PDB entry 6RDI | electron microscopy, 3.20 A resolution | chains 1 and 7 of the 31 polymer chains in the assembly

[Chain 1]
Protein: ATP synthase associated protein ASA1
From: Polytomella sp. Pringsheim 198.80
UniProtKB: Q85JD5 (Q85JD5_9CHLO); residues 1-618 here = UniProt positions 1-618
Chain sequence (618 residues; each row starts with the number of its first residue):
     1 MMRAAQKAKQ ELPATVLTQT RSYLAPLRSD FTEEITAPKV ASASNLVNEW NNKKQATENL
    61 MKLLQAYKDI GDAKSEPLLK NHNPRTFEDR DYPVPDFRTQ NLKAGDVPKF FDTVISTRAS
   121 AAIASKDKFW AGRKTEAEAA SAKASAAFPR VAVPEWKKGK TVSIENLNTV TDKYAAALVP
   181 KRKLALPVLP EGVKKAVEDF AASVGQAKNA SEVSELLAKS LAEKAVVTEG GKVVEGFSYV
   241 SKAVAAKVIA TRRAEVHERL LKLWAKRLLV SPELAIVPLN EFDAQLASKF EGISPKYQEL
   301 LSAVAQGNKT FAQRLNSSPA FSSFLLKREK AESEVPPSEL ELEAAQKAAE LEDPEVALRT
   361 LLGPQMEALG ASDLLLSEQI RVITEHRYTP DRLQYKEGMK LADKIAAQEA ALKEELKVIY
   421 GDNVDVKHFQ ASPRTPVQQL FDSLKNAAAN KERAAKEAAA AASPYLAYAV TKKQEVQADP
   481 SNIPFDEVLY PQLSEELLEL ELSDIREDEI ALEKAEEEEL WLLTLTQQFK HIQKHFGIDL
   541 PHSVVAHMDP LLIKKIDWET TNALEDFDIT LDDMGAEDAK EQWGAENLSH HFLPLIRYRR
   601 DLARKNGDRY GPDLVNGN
Disordered / not traced: 1-22, 618

[Chain 7]
Protein: Mitochondrial ATP synthase associated protein ASA7
From: Polytomella sp. Pringsheim 198.80
UniProtKB: D8V7I2 (D8V7I2_9CHLO); residues 1-190 here = UniProt positions 1-190
Chain sequence (190 residues; each row starts with the number of its first residue):
     1 MSSVRAGVEA GRRDLTTFTF SGLQDAPVAA LSGSIKLNVA AKAGKAEVTV AAGAAKAATQ
    61 VSAAALRKLS GSKISLAEVA RISVLHSSIQ NYLLSLSNER YQLLSQWPDF TTMYGKDFYY
   121 RAHPEDLKKF YDAADEYYKL YETVTEFDSL SALASQVVPN YAARRRSTVH PAIGSTVADG
   181 AFTNFLLSKQ
Disordered / not traced: 1-14

[Interface between chain 1 and chain 7]
Residue-residue contacts - 108 pairs, chain 1 then chain 7:
  Y23(1) with R81(7); I82(7); H86(7); S151(7); S155(7), hydrogen bond (backbone-side chain)
  L24(1) with S155(7)
  A25(1) with S155(7); P159(7), hydrophobic
  R28(1) with P159(7); N160(7), hydrogen bond; A163(7); R166(7)
  D30(1) with A163(7); R166(7), salt bridge
  F31(1) with R166(7); T168(7)
  T32(1) with A163(7), hydrogen bond (side chain-backbone); R164(7); R166(7), hydrogen bond (backbone-backbone); S167(7), hydrogen bond (backbone-side chain); T168(7)
  E33(1) with T168(7)
  I35(1) with I173(7), hydrophobic; G174(7); A178(7), hydrophobic
  T36(1) with R164(7), hydrogen bond (backbone-side chain); S175(7)
  A37(1) with S175(7)
  P38(1) with R164(7)
  V47(1) with R100(7); L103(7), hydrophobic
  W50(1) with R100(7); L103(7), hydrophobic; L104(7), hydrophobic; W107(7); L140(7), hydrophobic
  K53(1) with W107(7); E136(7), salt bridge
  K54(1) with Q106(7); W107(7); P108(7)
  T57(1) with W107(7); A133(7)
  E58(1) with P108(7)
  L60(1) with D126(7); K129(7)
  M61(1) with P108(7); D109(7); F110(7), hydrophobic; M113(7); F130(7), hydrophobic
  L63(1) with D126(7)
  L64(1) with F118(7); A122(7), hydrophobic; F130(7), hydrophobic
  Q65(1) with M113(7); F118(7)
  Y67(1) with R121(7); A122(7), hydrophobic; H123(7); D126(7), hydrogen bond
  K68(1) with D117(7), salt bridge; F118(7); R121(7)
  G71(1) with R121(7)
  D72(1) with R121(7), salt bridge
  E76(1) with R121(7), hydrogen bond (backbone-side chain)
  P77(1) with R121(7), hydrogen bond (backbone-side chain)
  L78(1) with Y120(7); R121(7)
  L79(1) with Y120(7), hydrophobic
  H82(1) with Y120(7), hydrogen bond (side chain-backbone); A122(7)
  W130(1) with R121(7); A122(7); H123(7), hydrogen bond (backbone-side chain)
  K134(1) with D126(7), salt bridge
  F148(1) with M113(7), hydrophobic
  P149(1) with P108(7); D109(7), hydrogen bond (backbone-backbone)
  R150(1) with Q106(7), hydrogen bond (side chain-backbone); W107(7); P108(7)
  V151(1) with W107(7), hydrogen bond (backbone-backbone); P108(7); D109(7); Y137(7)
  V153(1) with Y101(7); S105(7); Y137(7); Y141(7), hydrophobic
  P154(1) with Y101(7), hydrogen bond (backbone-side chain); Y141(7)
  W156(1) with L94(7), hydrophobic; N98(7), hydrogen bond (backbone-side chain); Y101(7), hydrophobic; Q102(7); F147(7), hydrophobic
  K157(1) with N98(7), hydrogen bond (backbone-side chain)
  K158(1) with S95(7); N98(7); E99(7)
  D486(1) with K116(7), salt bridge
  Y490(1) with G115(7); K116(7), hydrogen bond (side chain-backbone); D117(7)
  L493(1) with K116(7); Y120(7), hydrophobic
Interface residues without a listed pair, chain 1 (50 interface residues in all): P26, S29, L46, A131
Interface residues without a listed pair, chain 7 (57 interface residues in all): S97, T112, Y119, P124, L127, V144, A152, V169

[In short]
50 residues of chain 1 and 57 residues of chain 7 are in contact, with 18 hydrogen bonds and 6 salt bridges.
Among the polar pairs are D30(1)-R166(7), K53(1)-E136(7) and K68(1)-D117(7).
Chain 1 is ATP synthase associated protein ASA1 and chain 7 is Mitochondrial ATP synthase associated protein
ASA7, both from Polytomella sp. Pringsheim 198.80; the structure, Cryo-EM structure of Polytomella F-ATP
synthase, Rotary substate 1A, monomer-masked refinement, was determined by electron microscopy, deposited
together with 6RD4, 6RD5, 6RD6, 6RD7, 6RD8, 6RD9 and 46 further entries.
